Entry 7YVK (electron microscopy, 3.20 A resolution); this record covers chains K and L of the 9 polymer chains in the assembly.

== Chain K ==
Protein: TH272 Fab heavy chain
Organism: Homo sapiens
Notes: antibody fragment or engineered binder
Amino-acid sequence (119 residues; numbered 1 to 119; the number before each row is that of its first residue):
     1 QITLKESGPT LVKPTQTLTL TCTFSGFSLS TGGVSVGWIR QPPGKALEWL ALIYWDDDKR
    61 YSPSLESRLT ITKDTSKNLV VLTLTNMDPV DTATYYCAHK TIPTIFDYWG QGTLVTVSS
Disordered / not traced: 1
Cystine bridges: C22-C97

== Chain L ==
Protein: TH272 Fab light chain
Organism: Homo sapiens
Notes: antibody fragment or engineered binder
Amino-acid sequence (109 residues; row label = number of the first residue in the row):
     1 QSALTQPASV SGSPGQSITI SCTATSSDVG AYQYVSWYQQ YPGKAPKLMI YEVSKRPSGV
    61 SNRFSGSKSG NTASLTISGL QAEDDAYYYC NSYTTSSVVF GGGTKLTVL
Disordered / not traced: 1
Cystine bridges: C22-C90

== Chain K / chain L interface ==
Pairs across the interface - 8 pairs, chain K then chain L:
  W49(K) - S97(L)
  K100(K) - Y93(L)
  T104(K) - Y51(L)  hydrogen bond
  I105(K) - Y38(L)  hydrogen bond (backbone-side chain)
  I105(K) - L48(L)
  I105(K) - Y93(L)
  F106(K) - Y38(L)
  W109(K) - Y38(L)  hydrophobic
Interface residues without a listed pair, chain K (13 interface residues in all): Q41, A46, L47, P63, Y96, I102, P103
Interface residues without a listed pair, chain L (11 interface residues in all): Q40, A45, P46, Y89, N91, F100

== Summary ==
Chain K and chain L form an interface of 13 and 11 residues respectively, with 2 hydrogen bonds. Polar pairs
include T104(K)-Y51(L) and I105(K)-Y38(L).
Here chain K is TH272 Fab heavy chain and chain L is TH272 Fab light chain, both from Homo sapiens. Entry 7YVK
(Omicron BA.4/5 SARS-CoV-2 S in complex with TH272 Fab) was determined by electron microscopy, deposited
together with 7YVE, 7YVF, 7YVL, 8GOU and 8GPY.
